PDB entry 8V07 | X-ray diffraction, 1.99 A resolution | chains B and A

# Chain B (and A)
Molecule: 5'-3' exonuclease PLD3
Source organism: Mus musculus
Notes: chain A of this document is another copy of the same molecule, construct and numbering; everything in this record applies to it too
Reference sequence: O35405 (PLD3_MOUSE); numbering as in UniProt (aligned over 63-488)
Chain sequence (467 residues; row label = number of the first residue in the row):
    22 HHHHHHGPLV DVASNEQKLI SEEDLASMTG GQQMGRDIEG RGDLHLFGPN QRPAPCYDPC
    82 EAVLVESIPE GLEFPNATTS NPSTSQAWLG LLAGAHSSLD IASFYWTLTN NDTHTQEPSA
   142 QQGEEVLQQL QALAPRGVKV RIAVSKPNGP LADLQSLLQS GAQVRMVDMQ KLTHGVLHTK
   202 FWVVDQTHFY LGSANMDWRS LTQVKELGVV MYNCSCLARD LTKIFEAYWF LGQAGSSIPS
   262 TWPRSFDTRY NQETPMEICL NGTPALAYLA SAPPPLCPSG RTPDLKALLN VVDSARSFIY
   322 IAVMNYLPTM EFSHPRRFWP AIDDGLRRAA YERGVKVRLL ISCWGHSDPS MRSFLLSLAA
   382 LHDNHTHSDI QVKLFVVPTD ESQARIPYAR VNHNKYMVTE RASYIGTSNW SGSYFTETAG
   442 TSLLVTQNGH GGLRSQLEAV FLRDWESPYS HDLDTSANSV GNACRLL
Disordered / not traced: 22-71, 97-100, 333-335, 450-451 (chain A: 22-71, 98-100, 333-335, 450-452)
Differences from the reference sequence: expression tag (22-62)
Disulfide bonds: Cys-77/Cys-237, Cys-81/Cys-235, Cys-364/Cys-485
Covalent attachments: N-acetylglucosamine (NAG) linked to Asn-234, Asn-282
Small-molecule neighbours: acetyl group (ACE): Asn-326, Glu-332, Asn-430, Tyr-435
Reported in the primary citation:
  - catalytic residues: His-199, Glu-227 (proposed by the authors, not directly observed)
  - mutagenesis - V197A/F333A: abolished catalytic activity
  - mutagenesis - G170L: increased catalytic activity
  - disease-associated variants - I163M, L306P: decreased catalytic activity
  - disease-associated variants - V230M: increased catalytic activity

# Chain B / chain A interface
Residue-residue contacts (41; chain B residue first):
  Thr-330(B) / Tyr-352(A)  hydrogen bond
  Arg-337(B) / Tyr-352(A)  hydrogen bond (side chain-backbone)
  Arg-337(B) / Glu-353(A)
  Arg-337(B) / Thr-387(A)  hydrogen bond (side chain-backbone)
  Arg-338(B) / Tyr-352(A)
  Arg-338(B) / Glu-353(A)
  Phe-339(B) / Asp-345(A)
  Phe-339(B) / Arg-348(A)
  Phe-339(B) / Tyr-352(A)
  Phe-339(B) / Glu-353(A)  hydrogen bond (backbone-side chain)
  Asp-345(B) / Phe-339(A)
  Asp-345(B) / Asp-345(A)
  Arg-348(B) / Phe-339(A)
  Arg-348(B) / Arg-348(A)
  Arg-348(B) / Ser-378(A)  hydrogen bond
  Arg-349(B) / Phe-339(A)  hydrogen bond (side chain-backbone)
  Tyr-352(B) / Thr-330(A)
  Tyr-352(B) / Arg-337(A)  hydrogen bond (backbone-side chain)
  Tyr-352(B) / Arg-338(A)
  Glu-353(B) / Arg-337(A)
  Glu-353(B) / Arg-338(A)  salt bridge
  Glu-353(B) / Phe-339(A)  hydrogen bond (side chain-backbone)
  Pro-370(B) / His-386(A)
  Ser-371(B) / Thr-387(A)
  Ser-374(B) / Ala-381(A)
  Ser-374(B) / Asp-384(A)
  Phe-375(B) / Leu-382(A)  hydrophobic
  Phe-375(B) / Thr-387(A)
  Ser-378(B) / Arg-348(A)  hydrogen bond
  Ser-378(B) / Ser-378(A)  hydrogen bond
  Ser-378(B) / Ala-381(A)
  Ala-381(B) / Ser-374(A)
  Ala-381(B) / Ser-378(A)
  Leu-382(B) / Phe-375(A)  hydrophobic
  Leu-382(B) / Ser-378(A)
  Asp-384(B) / Ser-374(A)
  His-386(B) / Pro-370(A)
  His-386(B) / Arg-486(A)  hydrogen bond
  Thr-387(B) / Arg-337(A)  hydrogen bond (backbone-side chain)
  Thr-387(B) / Ser-371(A)
  Thr-387(B) / Ser-374(A)
Interface residues without a listed pair, chain B (22 interface residues in all): Pro-341, Leu-377, Arg-486
Interface residues without a listed pair, chain A (22 interface residues in all): Pro-341, Arg-349, Leu-377

# Overview
The chain B/chain A interface involves 22 residues from each chain; the contacts include 12 hydrogen bonds and
1 salt bridge. Polar contacts include Glu-353(B)/Arg-338(A), Thr-330(B)/Tyr-352(A) and Arg-337(B)/Tyr-352(A).
Ligands of chain B: acetyl group. The paper reports catalytic residues His-199(B) and Glu-227(B); G170L and
V230M of chain B increase catalytic activity; 5 substitutions were tested in all.
Chain B and chain A are both 5'-3' exonuclease PLD3 (Mus musculus); the structure, Crystal structure of mouse
PLD3 co-crystallized with 5'Pi-ssDNA for 30 days, was determined by X-ray diffraction, deposited together with
8V05, 8V06 and 8V08.
